Entry 4LI0 (X-ray diffraction, 3.30 A resolution); this record covers chains A and F of the 3 polymer chains in the assembly.

== Chain A ==
Name: Ras-related protein Rab-8A
Organism: Homo sapiens
Reference sequence: P61006 (RAB8A_HUMAN); residue numbers follow UniProt; this construct covers 1-184
Chain sequence (186 residues; row label = number of the first residue in the row; numbers below 1 keep their minus sign (Gly-1 is residue -1)):
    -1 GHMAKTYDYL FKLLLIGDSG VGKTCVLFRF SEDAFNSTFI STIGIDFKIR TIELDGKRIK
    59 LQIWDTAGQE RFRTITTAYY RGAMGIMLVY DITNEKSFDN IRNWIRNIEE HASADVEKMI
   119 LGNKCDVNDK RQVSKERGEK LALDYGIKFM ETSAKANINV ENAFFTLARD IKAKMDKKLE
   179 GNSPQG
Disordered / not traced: -1 to 5, 177-184
Sequence notes: expression tag (-1 to 0)
Curated features (UniProtKB/Swiss-Prot):
  - motif: Asp31 to Phe45 (Switch 1), Asp63 to Gly80 (Switch 2)
  - binding site (GTP): Ser17, Gly18, Val19, Gly20, Lys21, Thr22, Cys23, Ser35, Ser39, Thr40, Gly66, Asn121, Lys122, Asp124, Ala152, Lys153
  - binding site (Mg(2+)): Thr22, Thr40, Asp63
  - modified residue: Thr72 (Phosphothreonine), Ser181 (Phosphoserine)
  - mutagenesis: Thr22 (T22N: Loss of interaction with MICAL1. Loss of GRAF1/ARHGAP26 and GRAF2/ARHGAP10 tubular localization. Loss of E-cadherin and MMP14 export. Stimulates interaction with RPGR), Gln67 (Q67L: Probable constitutively active mutant locked in the active GTP-bound form. Stimulates interaction with MICALL1. Increased WDR44-positive tubulation ...), Thr72 (T72A: Loss of phosphorylation. No effect on the binding of GDP or GTP. Localizes primarily to the Golgi complex but does not affect membrane localization ...)
Residues lining bound ligands: GDP (guanosine-5'-diphosphate): Asp16, Ser17, Gly18, Val19, Gly20, Lys21, Thr22, Cys23, Asp63, Asn121, Lys122, Asp124, Val125, Ser151, Ala152, Lys153

== Chain F ==
Name: Guanine nucleotide exchange factor for Rab-3A
Organism: Homo sapiens
Reference sequence: Q8TBN0 (R3GEF_HUMAN); residues 73-154 here = UniProt positions 73-154
Chain sequence (84 residues; each row starts with the number of its first residue):
    71 GPEKGSEFLK EELHRAQKEL KLKDEECERL SKVREQLEQE LEELTASLFE EAHKMVREAN
   131 MKQAASEKQL KEARGKIDML QAEV
Disordered / not traced: 71-79, 149-154
Sequence notes: expression tag (71-72)

== Chain A / chain F interface ==
Contacting residue pairs - 15 pairs, chain A then chain F:
  Thr40(A) with Glu121(F), hydrogen bond
  Ile41(A) with Leu114(F), hydrophobic; Ser117(F); Leu118(F), hydrophobic
  Arg69(A) with Glu110(F); Glu113(F), salt bridge; Ser117(F)
  Phe70(A) with Glu110(F); Leu114(F)
  Arg71(A) with Glu110(F)
  Thr72(A) with Leu107(F); Glu110(F), hydrogen bond (backbone-side chain)
  Ile73(A) with Glu110(F), hydrogen bond (backbone-side chain); Leu111(F); Leu114(F), hydrophobic
Also at the interface, not in a pair above, chain A (10 interface residues in all): Ser35, Phe37, Ile43
Also at the interface, not in a pair above, chain F (11 interface residues in all): Gln106, Ala122, Met125

== In short ==
10 residues of chain A and 11 residues of chain F are in contact, with 3 hydrogen bonds and 1 salt bridge.
Polar pairs include Arg69(A)-Glu113(F), Thr40(A)-Glu121(F) and Thr72(A)-Glu110(F). Ligands of chain A: GDP.
Here chain A is Ras-related protein Rab-8A and chain F is Guanine nucleotide exchange factor for Rab-3A, both
from Homo sapiens. Entry 4LI0 (Crystal structure of GDP-bound Rab8:GRAB) was determined by X-ray diffraction,
deposited together with 4LHV, 4LHW, 4LHX, 4LHY and 4LHZ.
